PDB entry 6JCJ | X-ray diffraction, 2.50 A resolution | chains A and F of the 6 polymer chains in the assembly

Chain A:
Protein: Tubulin alpha-1B chain
From: Sus scrofa
Reference sequence: Q2XVP4 (TBA1B_PIG); residue numbers follow UniProt; this construct covers 1-450
Chain sequence (450 residues; row label = number of the first residue in the row):
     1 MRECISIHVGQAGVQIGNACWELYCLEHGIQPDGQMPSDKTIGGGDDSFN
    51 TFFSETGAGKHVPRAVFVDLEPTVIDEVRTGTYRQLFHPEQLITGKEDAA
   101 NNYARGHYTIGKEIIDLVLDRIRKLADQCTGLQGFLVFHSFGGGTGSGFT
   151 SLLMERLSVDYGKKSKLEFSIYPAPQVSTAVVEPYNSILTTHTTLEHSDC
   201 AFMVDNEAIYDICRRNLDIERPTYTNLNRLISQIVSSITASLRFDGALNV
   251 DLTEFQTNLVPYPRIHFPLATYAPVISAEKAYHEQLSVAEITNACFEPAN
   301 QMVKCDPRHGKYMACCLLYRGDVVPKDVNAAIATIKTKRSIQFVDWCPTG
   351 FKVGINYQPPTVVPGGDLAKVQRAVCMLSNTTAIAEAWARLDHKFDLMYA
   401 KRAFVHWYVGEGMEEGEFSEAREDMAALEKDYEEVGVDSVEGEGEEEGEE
Unresolved in the structure: 438-450
Metal / ion sites: Ca2+: Asp39, Thr41, Gly44, Glu55
Ligand contacts:
  - BG0 ((4R)-2,7,8-triamino-4-(3-bromo-4,5-dimethoxyphenyl)-4H-1-benzopyran-3-carbonitrile): Asn101, Thr179, Ala180, Val181
  - GTP (guanosine-5'-triphosphate): Gly10, Gln11, Ala12, Gln15, Ile16, Asp69, Asp98, Ala99, Ala100, Asn101, Ser140, Gly142, Gly143, Gly144, Thr145, Gly146, Ile171, Pro173, Val177, Ser178, Thr179, Glu183, Asn206, Tyr224, Leu227, Asn228, Ile231
Curated features (UniProtKB/Swiss-Prot):
  - motif: Met1 to Cys4 (MREC motif)
  - active site: Glu254
  - binding site (GTP): Gly10, Gln11, Ala12, Gln15, Glu71, Ala99, Ser140, Gly143, Gly144, Thr145, Gly146, Thr179, Glu183, Asn206, Tyr224, Asn228, Leu252
  - binding site (Mg(2+)): Glu71
  - modified residue: Lys40 (N6,N6,N6-trimethyllysine), Ser48 (Phosphoserine), Ser232 (Phosphoserine), Tyr282 (3'-nitrotyrosine), Arg339 (Omega-N-methylarginine), Ser439 (Phosphoserine), Glu443 (5-glutamyl polyglutamate), Glu445 (5-glutamyl polyglutamate)
  - cross-link (Glycyl lysine isopeptide (Lys-Gly)): Lys326 (interchain with G-Cter in ubiquitin), Lys370 (interchain with G-Cter in ubiquitin)

Chain F:
Protein: Tubulin tyrosine ligase
From: Gallus gallus
Reference sequence: E1BQ43 (E1BQ43_CHICK); residue numbers follow UniProt; this construct covers 1-378
Chain sequence (384 residues; numbered 1 to 384; the number before each row is that of its first residue):
     1 MYTFVVRDENSSVYAEVSRLLLATGQWKRLRKDNPRFNLMLGERNRLPFG
    51 RLGHEPGLVQLVNYYRGADKLCRKASLVKLIKTSPELSESCTWFPESYVI
   101 YPTNLKTPVAPAQNGIRHLINNTRTDEREVFLAAYNRRREGREGNVWIAK
   151 SSAGAKGEGILISSEASELLDFIDEQGQVHVIQKYLEKPLLLEPGHRKFD
   201 IRSWVLVDHLYNIYLYREGVLRTSSEPYNSANFQDKTCHLTNHCIQKEYS
   251 KNYGRYEEGNEMFFEEFNQYLMDALNTTLENSILLQIKHIIRSCLMCIEP
   301 AISTKHLHYQSFQLFGFDFMVDEELKVWLIEVNGAPACAQKLYAELCQGI
   351 VDVAISSVFPLADTGQKTSQPTSIFIKLHHHHHH
Unresolved in the structure: 103-143, 152-158, 167-179, 248-251, 363-372
Construct notes: expression tag (379-384)
Ligand contacts: AMP-PCP (ACP; phosphomethylphosphonic acid adenylate ester): Lys74, Pro95, Ile148, Lys150, Gln183, Lys184, Tyr185, Leu186, Lys198, Asp200, Arg202, Arg222, Leu240, Thr241, Asn242, Asp318, Met320, Ile330, Glu331, Asn333

Interface between chain A and chain F:
Residue-residue contacts - 21 pairs, chain A then chain F:
  Gln176(A) with Pro56(F)
  Glu207(A) with His54(F), salt bridge
  Glu297(A) with His306(F), salt bridge
  Lys304(A) with His54(F); His308(F)
  Asp306(A) with Arg66(F); Leu307(F)
  Arg308(A) with Pro300(F), hydrogen bond (side chain-backbone); Ala301(F), hydrogen bond (side chain-backbone); Ile302(F); Ser303(F), hydrogen bond (side chain-backbone); Leu307(F)
  His309(A) with Arg66(F), hydrogen bond (side chain-backbone); Ala301(F)
  Ser340(A) with Ala301(F)
  Glu386(A) with Gly50(F); Arg66(F), salt bridge
  Arg390(A) with Gly50(F); His54(F)
  His393(A) with Arg51(F)
  Glu433(A) with Arg46(F), salt bridge
Interface residues without a listed pair, chain A (16 interface residues in all): Pro175, Pro298, Cys305, Lys338
Interface residues without a listed pair, chain F (15 interface residues in all): Asp33, Gly67

Summary:
16 residues of chain A and 15 residues of chain F are in contact, with 4 hydrogen bonds and 4 salt bridges.
Polar pairs include Glu207(A)-His54(F), Glu297(A)-His306(F) and Glu386(A)-Arg66(F). Ligands of chain A: GTP
and compound BG0. Chain F binds AMP-PCP.
Here chain A is Tubulin alpha-1B chain (Sus scrofa) and chain F is Tubulin tyrosine ligase (Gallus gallus).
Entry 6JCJ (Structure of crolibulin in complex with tubulin) was determined by X-ray diffraction.
